Entry 8WJO (electron microscopy, 6.04 A resolution (low resolution: residue-level contacts below are approximate; hydrogen-bond / salt-bridge calls are withheld)); this record covers chains B and C of the 4 polymer chains in the assembly.

== Chain B ==
Molecule: Structural maintenance of chromosomes protein 6
Source organism: Saccharomyces cerevisiae S288C
Reference sequence: Q12749 (SMC6_YEAST); residues 1-1114 here = UniProt positions 1-1114
Amino-acid sequence (1114 residues; numbered 1 to 1114; the number before each row is that of its first residue):
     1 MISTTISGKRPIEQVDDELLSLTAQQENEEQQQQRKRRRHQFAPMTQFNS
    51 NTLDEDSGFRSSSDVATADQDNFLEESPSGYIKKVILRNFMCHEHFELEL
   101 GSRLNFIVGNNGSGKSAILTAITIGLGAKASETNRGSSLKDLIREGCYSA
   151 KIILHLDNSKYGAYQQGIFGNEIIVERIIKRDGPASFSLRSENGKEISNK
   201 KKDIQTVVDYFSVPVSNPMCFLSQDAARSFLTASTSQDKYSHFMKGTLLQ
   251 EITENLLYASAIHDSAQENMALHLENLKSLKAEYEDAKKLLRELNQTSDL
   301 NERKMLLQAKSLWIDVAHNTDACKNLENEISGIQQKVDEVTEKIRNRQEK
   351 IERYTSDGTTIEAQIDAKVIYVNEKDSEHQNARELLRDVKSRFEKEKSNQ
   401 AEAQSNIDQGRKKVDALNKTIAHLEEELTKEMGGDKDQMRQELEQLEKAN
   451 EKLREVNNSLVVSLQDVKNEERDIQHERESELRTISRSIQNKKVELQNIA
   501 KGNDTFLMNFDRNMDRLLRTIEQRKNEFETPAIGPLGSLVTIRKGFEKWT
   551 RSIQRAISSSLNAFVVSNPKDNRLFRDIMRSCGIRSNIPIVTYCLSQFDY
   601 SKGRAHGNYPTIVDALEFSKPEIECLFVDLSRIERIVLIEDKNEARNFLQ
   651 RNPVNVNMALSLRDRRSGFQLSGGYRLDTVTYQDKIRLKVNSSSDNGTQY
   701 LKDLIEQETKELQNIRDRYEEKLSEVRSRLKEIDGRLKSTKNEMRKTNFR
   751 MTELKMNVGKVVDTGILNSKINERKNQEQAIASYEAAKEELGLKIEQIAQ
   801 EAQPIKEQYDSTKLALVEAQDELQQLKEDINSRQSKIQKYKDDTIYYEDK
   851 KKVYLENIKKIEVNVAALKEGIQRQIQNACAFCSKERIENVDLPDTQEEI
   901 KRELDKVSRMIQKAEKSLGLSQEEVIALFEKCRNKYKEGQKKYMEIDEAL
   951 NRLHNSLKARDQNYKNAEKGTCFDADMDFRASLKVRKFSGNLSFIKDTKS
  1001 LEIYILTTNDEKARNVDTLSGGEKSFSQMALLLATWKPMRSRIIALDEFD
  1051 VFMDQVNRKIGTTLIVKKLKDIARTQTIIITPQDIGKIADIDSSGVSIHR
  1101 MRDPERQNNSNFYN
Disordered / not traced: 1-268, 398-793, 948-1114
UniProt features mapped onto this chain:
  - motif: R35 to R39 (Nuclear localization signal)
  - binding site (ATP): G109 to S116

== Chain C ==
Molecule: E3 SUMO-protein ligase MMS21
Source organism: Saccharomyces cerevisiae S288C
Notes: EC 2.3.2.-
Reference sequence: P38632 (NSE2_YEAST); numbering as in UniProt (aligned over 1-267)
Amino-acid sequence (267 residues; row label = number of the first residue in the row):
     1 MALNDNPIPKSVPLHPKSGKYFHNLHARDLSNIYQQCYKQIDETINQLVD
    51 STSPSTIGIEEQVADITSTYKLLSTYESESNSFDEHIKDLKKNFKQSSDA
   101 CPQIDLSTWDKYRTGELTAPKLSELYLNMPTPEPATMVNNTDTLKILKVL
   151 PYIWNDPTCVIPDLQNPADEDDLQIEGGKIELTCPITCKPYEAPLISRKC
   201 NHVFDRDGIQNYLQGYTTRDCPQAACSQVVSMRDFVRDPIMELRCKIAKM
   251 KESQEQDKRSSQAIDVL
Disordered / not traced: 1-3, 255-267
UniProt features mapped onto this chain:
  - zinc finger: D169 to Q256 (SP-RING-type)
  - binding site (Zn(2+)): C200, H202, C221, C226

== How chain B and chain C interact ==
Pairs across the interface - 11 pairs, chain B then chain C:
  R383(B) with E43(C)
  Q824(B) with N32(C)
  N831(B) with H26(C)
  K836(B) with K20(C)
  Q838(B) with H23(C)
  K839(B) with G19(C); K20(C); H23(C)
  Y840(B) with K20(C)
  D842(B) with K95(C)
  D843(B) with K20(C)
Also at the interface, not in a pair above, chain B (11 interface residues in all): S835, Y846
Also at the interface, not in a pair above, chain C (8 interface residues in all): P16

== In short ==
11 residues of chain B face 8 of chain C across their interface. From UniProt: 8 ATP-binding residues on chain
B; 4 Zn2+-binding residues on chain C.
Here chain B is Structural maintenance of chromosomes protein 6 and chain C is E3 SUMO-protein ligase MMS21,
both from Saccharomyces cerevisiae S288C. Entry 8WJO (Cryo-EM structure of 8-subunit Smc5/6 arm region) was
determined by electron microscopy (same publication as 7YLM, 7YMD, 7YQH, 8HQS, 8I13, 8I21 and 6 further
entries).
